PDB entry 5CN0 | X-ray diffraction, 1.90 A resolution | chain A

Chain A:
Molecule: Envelope glycoprotein, AP2
Organism: Human immunodeficiency virus 1
Notes: fragment: C-terminus
UniProtKB: Q1HMR5 (Q1HMR5_9HIV1); residues 1-36 here correspond to UniProt positions 35-70 (UniProt number = residue number + 34)
Chain sequence (73 residues; each row starts with the number of its first residue; numbering starts at 0):
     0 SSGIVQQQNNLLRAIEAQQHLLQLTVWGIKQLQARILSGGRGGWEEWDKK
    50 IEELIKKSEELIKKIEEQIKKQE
Not modelled in the structure: 0-2
Differences from the reference sequence: expression tag (0)
What the authors report for this chain:
  - interface residues: Trp43, Trp46, Ile50, Ile54, Ile64
  - contacts within the chain: Glu45-Lys48, Glu52-Lys56, Gln18-Ser57 (hydrogen bond)

Overview:
The paper reports interface residues Trp43, Trp46 and Ile50 among others; contacts within the chain involving
Glu45, Lys48 and Glu52 among others.
Chain A is Envelope glycoprotein, AP2 (Human immunodeficiency virus 1); the structure, Artificial HIV fusion
inhibitor AP2 fused to the C-terminus of gp41 NHR, was determined by X-ray diffraction, deposited together
with 5CMU and 5CMZ.
